9EO8 - chain AAA; structure by X-ray diffraction, 1.76 A resolution.

Chain AAA:
Molecule: Ribonuclease pancreatic
Source organism: Gallus gallus
Notes: EC 4.6.1.18
Reference sequence: P61824 (RNAS1_BISBI); residue numbers follow UniProt; this construct covers 1-124
Amino-acid sequence (124 residues; each row starts with the number of its first residue):
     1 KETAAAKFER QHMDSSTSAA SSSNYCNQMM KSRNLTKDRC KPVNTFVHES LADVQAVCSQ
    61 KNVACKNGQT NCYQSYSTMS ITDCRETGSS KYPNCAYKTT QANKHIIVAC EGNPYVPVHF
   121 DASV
Unresolved in the structure: 17-21
Disulfide bonds: Cys26-Cys84, Cys40-Cys95, Cys58-Cys110, Cys65-Cys72
Bound ions: platinum (II) ion site 1: Gln11, His12 (together with ammonia); platinum (II) ion site 2: His48 (together with ammonia); platinum (II) ion site 3: His105 (together with ammonia); platinum (II) ion site 4 near His119 (its only coordinating residue here)
Small-molecule neighbours:
  - ammonia (NH3), molecule 1: Gln11, His12, His119, Phe120
  - ammonia (NH3), molecule 2: His48, Ser80, Ile81, Thr82
  - ammonia (NH3), molecule 3: Tyr76, Thr78, His105
Swiss-Prot annotation at these positions:
  - active site: His12 (Proton acceptor), His119 (Proton donor)
  - binding site (substrate): Lys7, Arg10, Lys41 to Thr45, Lys66, Arg85
  - glycosylation: Asn34 (N-linked (GlcNAc...) asparagine)
From the paper describing this entry:
  - platinum (II) ion coordination: His12, His48, His105, His119
  - binding site for the ligand A1H58: His48, His119
  - conformationally variable residues (order/disorder transition): Thr17 to Ser21

Overview:
Bound to chain AAA: 3 copies of ammonia. The platinum (II) ion site 1 is built by Gln11 and His12. UniProt
lists active-site residues His12 and His119 and 9 substrate-binding residues. The paper reports a binding site
for the ligand A1H58 at His48 and His119; platinum (II) ion coordination by His12, His48 and His105 among
others.
Chain AAA is Ribonuclease pancreatic (Gallus gallus); the structure, X-ray structure of the adduct formed upon
reaction of picoplatin with bovine pancreatic ribonuclease (structure D), was determined by X-ray diffraction
together with 9ENZ, 9EO2 and 9EO5 from the same study.
